PDB entry 8J7S | electron microscopy, 2.84 A resolution | chains E and F of the 16 polymer chains in the assembly

# Chain E
Name: Piwi domain-containing protein
Organism: Maribacter polysiphoniae
UniProt: A0A316E3U6 (A0A316E3U6_9FLAO); residues 1-506 here = UniProt positions 1-506
Sequence (506 residues; each row starts with the number of its first residue):
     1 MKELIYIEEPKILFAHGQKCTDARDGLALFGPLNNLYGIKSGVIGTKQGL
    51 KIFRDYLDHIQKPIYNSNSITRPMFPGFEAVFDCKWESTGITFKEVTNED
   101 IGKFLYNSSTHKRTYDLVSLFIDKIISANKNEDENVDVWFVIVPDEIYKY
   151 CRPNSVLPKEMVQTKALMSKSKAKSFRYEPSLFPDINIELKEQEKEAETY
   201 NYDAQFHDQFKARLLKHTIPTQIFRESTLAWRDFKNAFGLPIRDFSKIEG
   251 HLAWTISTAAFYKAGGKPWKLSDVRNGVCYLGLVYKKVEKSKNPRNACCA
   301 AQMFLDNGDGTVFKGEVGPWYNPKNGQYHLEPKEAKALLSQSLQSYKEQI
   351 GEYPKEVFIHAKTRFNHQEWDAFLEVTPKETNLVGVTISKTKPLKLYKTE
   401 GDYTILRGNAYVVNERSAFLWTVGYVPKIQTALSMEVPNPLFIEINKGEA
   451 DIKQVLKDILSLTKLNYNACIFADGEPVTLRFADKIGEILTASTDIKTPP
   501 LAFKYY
Not modelled in the structure: 153-204
From the paper describing this entry:
  - binding site for the 19-nt RNA strand: Arg-152, His-207, Lys-211, Gln-222, Arg-225, Thr-228, Arg-243, Lys-263, Asn-325, Gln-327, Lys-390, Lys-395, Asn-439, Asn-466, Asn-468, Arg-481
  - binding site for the 24-nt DNA strand: Arg-72, Lys-247, Lys-286, Lys-362, Arg-364
  - binding site for the 19-nt RNA strand: Lys-485
  - self-association interface (contacts with another copy of this molecule); pairs are residue here / residue on that copy: Glu-87/Tyr-37 (hydrogen bond), Thr-89/Tyr-37 (hydrogen bond), Lys-267/Glu-134, Asn-129, Asn-129, Asn-131, Asp-133, Asn-135

# Chain F
Name: TIR domain-containing protein
Organism: Maribacter polysiphoniae
UniProt: A0A316E683 (A0A316E683_9FLAO); numbering as in UniProt (aligned over 1-418)
Sequence (418 residues; numbered 1 to 418; the number before each row is that of its first residue):
     1 MRNKIFISHATPDDNDFTRWLALKLIGLGYEVWCDILFLDKGVDFWSNIE
    51 KVIREDTCKFLLVSSSYSNQREGVLKELAVAAKVKKQLKDDKFIIPLAID
   101 EQLSYDDINIDIVRLNAIDFKMSWARGLKDILEAFEKQKVPKEVADASKS
   151 NLLYQQIFLHDKSVIEKEEIYDSNWLSILSFPEELRFHEYNWMLPKRFDV
   201 RELTFPAVRYKNYLCTFAWAYDFTYHLPKTETYHKSKTIRIPTEEILSGS
   251 YDSNFIRNAECKRLIVQLLNKAFELRMKDKEVQEYEMSNKTAYWLEKGKL
   301 EKDKFEKTMLVGKQKDKNWHFAISGASKLYPFPVLMISSHIFFTADGKKL
   351 IDSSSVQHSSRRRQGKNWWNNTWRTKLLAFIKYLSDDDTSFYLEMGSEEK
   401 VFVSNEPVKFKGNVSYNI
From the paper describing this entry:
  - binding site for the 24-nt DNA strand: Arg-201, Asn-270, Lys-328, Ser-359, Lys-366
  - binding site for the 19-nt RNA strand: Arg-209, Lys-211, Glu-260, Arg-263, Ser-288, His-340, His-358, Arg-361, Arg-362
  - binding site for the 19-nt RNA strand: Arg-257
  - binding site for the 24-nt DNA strand: Lys-313, Lys-315
  - self-association interface (contacts with another copy of this molecule): Lys-76, Asp-106, Arg-114
  - catalytic residues: Glu-77 (proposed by the authors, not directly observed)

# Interface between chain E and chain F
Residue-residue contacts (86; chain E residue first):
  Met-1(E) / Lys-409(F)
  Met-1(E) / Lys-411(F)  hydrogen bond
  Lys-2(E) / Phe-332(F)
  Lys-2(E) / Val-408(F)
  Lys-2(E) / Lys-409(F)  hydrogen bond (backbone-backbone)
  Lys-2(E) / Phe-410(F)
  Lys-2(E) / Lys-411(F)  hydrogen bond (backbone-backbone)
  Glu-3(E) / Lys-411(F)
  Leu-4(E) / Tyr-171(F)  hydrophobic
  Leu-4(E) / Phe-410(F)  hydrophobic
  Leu-4(E) / Lys-411(F)  hydrogen bond (backbone-backbone)
  Leu-4(E) / Asn-413(F)
  Tyr-6(E) / Val-164(F)
  Tyr-6(E) / Val-414(F)  hydrophobic
  His-16(E) / Ala-147(F)
  Gln-18(E) / Ala-147(F)
  Gln-18(E) / Ser-148(F)
  Gln-18(E) / Asn-151(F)  hydrogen bond
  Lys-19(E) / Asn-151(F)  hydrogen bond (backbone-side chain)
  Asp-25(E) / Tyr-154(F)  hydrogen bond
  Ala-28(E) / Trp-20(F)
  Ala-28(E) / Lys-24(F)
  Leu-29(E) / Leu-23(F)  hydrophobic
  Leu-29(E) / Lys-24(F)  hydrogen bond (backbone-side chain)
  Leu-29(E) / Ser-150(F)
  Phe-30(E) / Ala-147(F)  hydrophobic
  Phe-30(E) / Asn-151(F)
  Gln-61(E) / Met-122(F)
  Lys-62(E) / Lys-121(F)
  Lys-62(E) / Met-122(F)
  Pro-63(E) / Trp-124(F)
  Tyr-65(E) / Trp-124(F)
  Ser-69(E) / Asp-16(F)  hydrogen bond
  Met-74(E) / Trp-124(F)  hydrophobic
  Pro-76(E) / Trp-124(F)  hydrophobic
  Glu-79(E) / Ser-123(F)
  Glu-79(E) / Ala-125(F)
  Ala-80(E) / Ala-125(F)
  Pro-393(E) / Asn-174(F)  hydrogen bond (backbone-side chain)
  Pro-393(E) / Ser-338(F)
  Leu-394(E) / Ser-173(F)
  Leu-394(E) / Asn-174(F)
  Leu-394(E) / Trp-175(F)
  Lys-395(E) / Ser-173(F)
  Lys-395(E) / Asn-174(F)
  Leu-396(E) / Tyr-171(F)  hydrophobic
  Leu-396(E) / Asp-172(F)
  Leu-396(E) / Ser-173(F)
  Leu-396(E) / Phe-410(F)  hydrophobic
  Tyr-397(E) / Tyr-171(F)
  Tyr-397(E) / Asp-172(F)  hydrogen bond (backbone-backbone)
  Tyr-397(E) / Asn-370(F)
  Tyr-397(E) / Trp-373(F)
  Tyr-397(E) / Arg-374(F)
  Lys-398(E) / Glu-169(F)  salt bridge
  Lys-398(E) / Tyr-171(F)
  Lys-398(E) / Asn-370(F)  hydrogen bond (backbone-side chain)
  Lys-398(E) / Ser-415(F)
  Lys-398(E) / Tyr-416(F)
  Thr-399(E) / Ile-170(F)  hydrogen bond (side chain-backbone)
  Thr-399(E) / Asp-172(F)
  Thr-399(E) / Arg-374(F)
  Thr-399(E) / Lys-409(F)
  Glu-400(E) / Glu-169(F)
  Gly-401(E) / Asn-370(F)  hydrogen bond (backbone-side chain)
  Gly-401(E) / Asn-371(F)  hydrogen bond (backbone-backbone)
  Asp-402(E) / Trp-369(F)
  Asp-402(E) / Asn-370(F)  hydrogen bond (backbone-backbone)
  Tyr-403(E) / Asn-370(F)  hydrogen bond (backbone-side chain)
  Tyr-403(E) / Tyr-416(F)
  Tyr-403(E) / Ile-418(F)
  Thr-404(E) / Tyr-416(F)  hydrogen bond (backbone-side chain)
  Leu-406(E) / Tyr-416(F)  hydrophobic
  Asn-409(E) / Tyr-171(F)
  Asn-409(E) / Val-414(F)
  Tyr-411(E) / Trp-175(F)  hydrophobic
  Tyr-411(E) / Phe-332(F)
  Tyr-411(E) / Phe-410(F)  hydrophobic
  Val-413(E) / Pro-331(F)  hydrophobic
  Asn-414(E) / Tyr-330(F)  hydrogen bond
  Ser-417(E) / Tyr-330(F)
  Tyr-425(E) / Tyr-416(F)  hydrophobic
  Tyr-425(E) / Ile-418(F)  hydrogen bond (side chain-backbone)
  Lys-428(E) / Leu-159(F)
  Lys-428(E) / Lys-162(F)
  Gln-430(E) / Lys-162(F)
Other interface residues (no listed pair), chain E (48 interface residues in all): Ile-405, Phe-419, Pro-427, Met-435, Val-437, Phe-442
Other interface residues (no listed pair), chain F (50 interface residues in all): Glu-101, Arg-126, Ser-163, Met-336, Ile-337, Arg-362, Leu-377, Gly-412

# Overview
48 residues of chain E face 50 of chain F across their interface; the contacts include 20 hydrogen bonds and 1
salt bridge. Polar pairs include Lys-398(E)/Glu-169(F), Met-1(E)/Lys-411(F) and Gln-18(E)/Asn-151(F). From the
paper: the catalytic residue Glu-77(F); a binding site for the 19-nt RNA strand at Arg-152(E), His-207(E) and
Arg-209(F) among others.
Chain E is Piwi domain-containing protein and chain F is TIR domain-containing protein, both from Maribacter
polysiphoniae; the structure, Structure of the SPARTA complex, was determined by electron microscopy.
